PDB entry 7WUV | electron microscopy, 8.00 A resolution (low resolution: residue-level contacts below are approximate; hydrogen-bond / salt-bridge calls are withheld) | chains A and B of the 6 polymer chains in the assembly

# Chain A (and B)
Molecule: Core protein
Source organism: Dengue virus 2
Notes: EC 3.4.21.91, 3.6.1.15, 3.6.4.13; chain B of this document is another copy of the same molecule, construct and numbering; everything in this record applies to it too
UniProtKB: H9M640 (H9M640_9FLAV); residues 36-341 here correspond to UniProt positions 811-1116 (UniProt number = residue number + 775)
Amino-acid sequence (306 residues; numbered 36 to 341; the number before each row is that of its first residue):
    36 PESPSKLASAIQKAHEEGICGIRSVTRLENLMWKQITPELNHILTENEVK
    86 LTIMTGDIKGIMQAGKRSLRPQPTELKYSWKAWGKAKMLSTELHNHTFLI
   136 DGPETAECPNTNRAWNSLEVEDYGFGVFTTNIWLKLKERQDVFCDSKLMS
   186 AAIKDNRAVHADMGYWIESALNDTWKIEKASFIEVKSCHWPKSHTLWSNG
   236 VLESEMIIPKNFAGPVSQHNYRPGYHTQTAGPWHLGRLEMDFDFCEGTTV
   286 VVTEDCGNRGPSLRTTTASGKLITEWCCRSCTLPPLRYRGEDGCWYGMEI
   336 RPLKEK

# How chain A and chain B interact
Residue-residue contacts - 1 pairs, chain A then chain B:
  Ser228(A) - Trp232(B)
Also at the interface, not in a pair above, chain A (3 interface residues in all): Leu231, Trp232
Also at the interface, not in a pair above, chain B (3 interface residues in all): Ser228, Leu231

# In short
The chain A/chain B interface involves 3 residues from each chain.
Both chains are Core protein (Dengue virus 2). Entry 7WUV (CryoEM structure of sNS1 hexamer) was determined by
electron microscopy together with 7WUS, 7WUT and 7WUU from the same study.
